Entry 7TJV (electron microscopy, 3.60 A resolution); this record covers chains E and G of the 7 polymer chains in the assembly.

[Chain E]
Protein: ATP synthase subunit beta
From: Saccharomyces cerevisiae
Notes: EC 7.1.2.2
UniProt: P00830 (ATPB_YEAST); residues 1-478 here correspond to UniProt positions 34-511 (UniProt number = residue number + 33)
Sequence (478 residues; row label = number of the first residue in the row):
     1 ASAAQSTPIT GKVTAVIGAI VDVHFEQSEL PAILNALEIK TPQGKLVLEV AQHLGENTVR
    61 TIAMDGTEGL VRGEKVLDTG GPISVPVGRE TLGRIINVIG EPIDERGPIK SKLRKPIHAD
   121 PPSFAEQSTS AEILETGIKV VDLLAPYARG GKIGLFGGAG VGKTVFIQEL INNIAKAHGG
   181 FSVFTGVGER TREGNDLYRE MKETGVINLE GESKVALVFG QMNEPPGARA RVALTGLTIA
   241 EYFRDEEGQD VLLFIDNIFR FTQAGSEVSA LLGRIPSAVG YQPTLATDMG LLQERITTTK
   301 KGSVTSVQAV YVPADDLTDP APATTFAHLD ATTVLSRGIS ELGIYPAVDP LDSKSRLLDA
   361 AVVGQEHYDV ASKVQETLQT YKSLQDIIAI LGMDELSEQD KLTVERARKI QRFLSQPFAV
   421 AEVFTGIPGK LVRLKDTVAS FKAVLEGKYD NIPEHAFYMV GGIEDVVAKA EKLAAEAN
Disordered / not traced: 1-7, 476-478
UniProt features mapped onto this chain:
  - binding site (ATP): Gly157 to Thr164
  - modified residue: Thr79 (Phosphothreonine), Thr204 (Phosphothreonine), Ser340 (Phosphoserine)

[Chain G]
Protein: ATP synthase subunit gamma
From: Saccharomyces cerevisiae
UniProt: P38077 (ATPG_YEAST); residues 1-278 here correspond to UniProt positions 34-311 (UniProt number = residue number + 33)
Sequence (278 residues; row label = number of the first residue in the row):
     1 ATLKEVEMRL KSIKNIEKIT KTMKIVASTR LSKAEKAKIS AKKMDEAEQL FYKNAETKNL
    61 DVEATETGAP KELIVAITSD KGLCGSIHSQ LAKAVRRHLN DQPNADIVTI GDKIKMQLLR
   121 THPNNIKLSI NGIGKDAPTF QESALIADKL LSVMKAGTYP KISIFYNDPV SSLSFEPSEK
   181 PIFNAKTIEQ SPSFGKFEID TDANVPRDLF EYTLANQMLT AMAQGYAAEI SARRNAMDNA
   241 SKNAGDMINR YSILYNRTRQ AVITNELVDI ITGASSLG
Disordered / not traced: 60-70, 277-278

[Interface between chain E and chain G]
Residue-residue contacts (14):
  Ile275(E) with Ile271(G), hydrophobic
  Pro276(E) with Leu267(G), hydrophobic; Ile271(G)
  Ala278(E) with Thr264(G)
  Val279(E) with Gln260(G); Ile263(G), hydrophobic; Thr264(G), hydrogen bond (backbone-side chain)
  Gly280(E) with Leu267(G)
  Ala314(E) with Arg259(G)
  Asp316(E) with Asn256(G); Arg259(G), salt bridge; Gln260(G), hydrogen bond
  Thr318(E) with Gln260(G), hydrogen bond
  Asp319(E) with Gln260(G)
Interface residues without a listed pair, chain E (11 interface residues in all): Ser277, Pro320

[In short]
11 residues of chain E and 7 residues of chain G are in contact, with 3 hydrogen bonds and 1 salt bridge.
Polar contacts include Asp316(E)-Arg259(G), Val279(E)-Thr264(G) and Asp316(E)-Gln260(G). UniProt lists 8
ATP-binding residues on chain E.
Chain E is ATP synthase subunit beta and chain G is ATP synthase subunit gamma, both from Saccharomyces
cerevisiae; the structure, Yeast ATP synthase F1 region State 1catalytic(a) with 10 mM ATP, was determined by
electron microscopy, deposited together with 7TJS, 7TJT, 7TJU, 7TJW, 7TJX, 7TJY and 30 further entries.
